PDB entry 1FSY | X-ray diffraction, 1.75 A resolution | chains A and B

# Chain A (and B)
Protein: Cephalosporinase
From: Escherichia coli
Notes: EC 3.5.2.6; chain B of this document is another copy of the same molecule, construct and numbering; everything in this record applies to it too
UniProt: P00811 (AMPC_ECOLI); residues 4-361 here correspond to UniProt positions 20-377 (UniProt number = residue number + 16)
Sequence (358 residues; numbered 4 to 361; the number before each row is that of its first residue):
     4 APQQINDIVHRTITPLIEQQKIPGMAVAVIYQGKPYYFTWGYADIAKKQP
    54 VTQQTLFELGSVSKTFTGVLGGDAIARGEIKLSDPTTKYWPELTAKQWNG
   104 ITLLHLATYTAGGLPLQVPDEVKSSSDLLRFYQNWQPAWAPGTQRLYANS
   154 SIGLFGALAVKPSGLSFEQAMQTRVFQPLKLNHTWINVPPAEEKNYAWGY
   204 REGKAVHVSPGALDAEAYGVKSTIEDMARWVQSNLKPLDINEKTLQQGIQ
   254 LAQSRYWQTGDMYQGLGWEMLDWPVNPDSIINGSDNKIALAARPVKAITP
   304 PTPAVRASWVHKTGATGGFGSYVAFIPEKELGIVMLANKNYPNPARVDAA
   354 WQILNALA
Glycans and other covalent adducts: cloxacillin derivative (105) linked to S64
Small-molecule neighbours: cloxacillin derivative (105; N-[5-methyl-3-O-tolyl-isoxazole-4-carboxylic acid amide] boronic acid): G63, K67, L119, Q120, Y150, N152, V211, Y221, N289, L293, G317, A318, T319, G320, N343
Swiss-Prot annotation at these positions:
  - active site: S64 (Acyl-ester intermediate)
  - binding site (a beta-lactam): S64, Q120, Y150, N152, A318, N343

# Interface between chain A and chain B
Residue-residue contacts (27; chain A residue first):
  I78(A) - P306(B)
  K84(A) - T305(B)
  L85(A) - P303(B)  hydrophobic
  S86(A) - I301(B)
  S86(A) - T302(B)
  S86(A) - P303(B)
  L107(A) - P303(B)
  L241(A) - K246(B)
  L241(A) - Q249(B)
  L241(A) - Q250(B)
  K246(A) - L241(B)
  Q249(A) - L241(B)
  Q249(A) - Q249(B)
  Q250(A) - L241(B)
  Q250(A) - Q253(B)
  Q253(A) - Q250(B)
  L254(A) - P306(B)  hydrophobic
  I301(A) - S86(B)
  T302(A) - S86(B)
  P303(A) - L85(B)
  P303(A) - S86(B)
  P303(A) - L107(B)
  P303(A) - P304(B)  hydrophobic
  P304(A) - P303(B)  hydrophobic
  P304(A) - P304(B)
  T305(A) - K84(B)
  P306(A) - I78(B)
Also at the interface, not in a pair above, chain A (18 interface residues in all): Y259
Also at the interface, not in a pair above, chain B (18 interface residues in all): L254, Y259

# Summary
The chain A/chain B interface involves 18 residues from each chain. Cloxacillin derivative is covalently
linked to S64(A). From UniProt: active-site residue S64(A) and 6 beta-lactam-binding residues on chain A.
Both chains are Cephalosporinase (Escherichia coli). Entry 1FSY (Ampc beta-lactamase from E. coli complexed
with inhibitor cloxacillinboronic acid) was determined by X-ray diffraction (same publication as 1FSW).
